PDB entry 5CPS | X-ray diffraction, 1.80 A resolution | chains A and B

[Chain A (and B)]
Protein: 4-alpha-glucanotransferase DPE1, chloroplastic/amyloplastic
Source organism: Arabidopsis thaliana
Notes: EC 2.4.1.25; chain B of this document is another copy of the same molecule, construct and numbering; everything in this record applies to it too
UniProtKB: Q9LV91 (DPE1_ARATH); residues 46-576 here = UniProt positions 46-576
Amino-acid sequence (564 residues; each row starts with the number of its first residue):
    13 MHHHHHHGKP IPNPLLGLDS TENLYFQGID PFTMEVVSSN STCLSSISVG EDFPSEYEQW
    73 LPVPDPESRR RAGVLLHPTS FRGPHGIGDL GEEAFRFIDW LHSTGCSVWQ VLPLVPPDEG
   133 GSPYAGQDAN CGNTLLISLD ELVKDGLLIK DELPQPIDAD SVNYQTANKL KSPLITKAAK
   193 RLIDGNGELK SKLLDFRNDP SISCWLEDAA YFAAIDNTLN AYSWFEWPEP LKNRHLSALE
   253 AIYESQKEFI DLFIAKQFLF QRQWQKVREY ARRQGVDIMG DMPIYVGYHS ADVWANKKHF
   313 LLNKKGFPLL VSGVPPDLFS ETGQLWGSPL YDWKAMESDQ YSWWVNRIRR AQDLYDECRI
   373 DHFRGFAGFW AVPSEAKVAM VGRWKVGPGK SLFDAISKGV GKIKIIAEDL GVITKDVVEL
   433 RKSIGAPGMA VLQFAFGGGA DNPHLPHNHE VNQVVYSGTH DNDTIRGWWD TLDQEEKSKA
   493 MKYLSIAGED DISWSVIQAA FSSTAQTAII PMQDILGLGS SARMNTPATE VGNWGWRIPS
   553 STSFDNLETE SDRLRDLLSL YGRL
Unresolved in the structure: 13-59 (chain B: 13-59, 329-333)
Construct notes: initiating methionine (13); expression tag (14-45)
From the paper describing this entry:
  - catalytic residues: Asp373, Glu420 (by similarity / conservation)
  - binding site for alpha-D-glucopyranose: Tyr136, Phe331, Gln336, Trp338, Phe446, Asp473
  - conformationally variable residues (side-chain flip): Asp373
  - contacts within the chain: Asp293-Asp373 (hydrogen bond)
  - self-association interface (contacts with another copy of this molecule): Ser60 to Glu79
  - catalytic residues: Asp473 (proposed by the authors, not directly observed)

[Interface between chain A and chain B]
Residue-residue contacts - 94 pairs, chain A then chain B:
  Ser60(A) - Val398(B)
  Val61(A) - Trp345(B)  hydrophobic
  Val61(A) - Lys346(B)
  Val61(A) - Glu349(B)
  Val61(A) - Val398(B)
  Val61(A) - Gly399(B)
  Gly62(A) - Lys397(B)
  Gly62(A) - Val398(B)  hydrogen bond (backbone-backbone)
  Glu63(A) - Lys346(B)  salt bridge
  Glu63(A) - Lys397(B)
  Glu63(A) - Val398(B)  hydrogen bond (backbone-backbone)
  Asp64(A) - Arg395(B)
  Asp64(A) - Trp396(B)
  Asp64(A) - Lys397(B)  salt bridge
  Phe65(A) - Ala379(B)
  Phe65(A) - Gly380(B)
  Phe65(A) - Trp396(B)  hydrogen bond (backbone-backbone)
  Phe65(A) - Lys397(B)
  Phe65(A) - Val398(B)  hydrophobic
  Phe65(A) - Asp428(B)
  Tyr69(A) - Arg376(B)  hydrogen bond
  Tyr69(A) - Gly380(B)
  Tyr69(A) - Trp396(B)  hydrophobic
  Tyr69(A) - Thr426(B)  hydrogen bond
  Tyr69(A) - Asp428(B)  hydrogen bond
  Glu70(A) - Pro327(B)
  Glu70(A) - Pro328(B)
  Glu70(A) - Trp396(B)  hydrogen bond
  Trp72(A) - Thr426(B)
  Trp72(A) - Lys427(B)  hydrogen bond (backbone-backbone)
  Trp72(A) - Asp428(B)
  Leu73(A) - Val424(B)  hydrophobic
  Leu73(A) - Ile425(B)
  Pro74(A) - Ile425(B)
  Pro74(A) - Val430(B)  hydrophobic
  Arg82(A) - His459(B)
  Pro327(A) - Glu70(B)
  Pro328(A) - Glu70(B)
  Trp345(A) - Val61(B)  hydrophobic
  Glu349(A) - Val61(B)
  Arg376(A) - Tyr69(B)  hydrogen bond
  Ala379(A) - Phe65(B)
  Gly380(A) - Phe65(B)
  Gly380(A) - Tyr69(B)
  Arg395(A) - Asp64(B)
  Trp396(A) - Asp64(B)
  Trp396(A) - Phe65(B)  hydrogen bond (backbone-backbone)
  Trp396(A) - Tyr69(B)  hydrophobic
  Trp396(A) - Glu70(B)  hydrogen bond
  Lys397(A) - Gly62(B)
  Lys397(A) - Glu63(B)
  Lys397(A) - Asp64(B)  salt bridge
  Lys397(A) - Phe65(B)
  Val398(A) - Ser60(B)
  Val398(A) - Val61(B)
  Val398(A) - Gly62(B)  hydrogen bond (backbone-backbone)
  Val398(A) - Glu63(B)  hydrogen bond (backbone-backbone)
  Val398(A) - Phe65(B)  hydrophobic
  Gly399(A) - Val61(B)
  Pro400(A) - Val61(B)  hydrophobic
  Val424(A) - Leu73(B)  hydrophobic
  Ile425(A) - Leu73(B)
  Ile425(A) - Pro74(B)
  Thr426(A) - Tyr69(B)  hydrogen bond
  Thr426(A) - Trp72(B)
  Lys427(A) - Trp72(B)  hydrogen bond (backbone-backbone)
  Asp428(A) - Phe65(B)
  Asp428(A) - Tyr69(B)  hydrogen bond
  Asp428(A) - Trp72(B)
  Ala452(A) - Ser571(B)
  Ala452(A) - Leu572(B)
  Ala452(A) - Gly574(B)
  Pro458(A) - Thr516(B)
  His459(A) - Arg82(B)
  His459(A) - Ser514(B)
  His459(A) - Thr516(B)
  His459(A) - Leu572(B)
  His459(A) - Tyr573(B)  hydrogen bond (side chain-backbone)
  His459(A) - Gly574(B)
  Lys494(A) - Leu572(B)
  Tyr495(A) - Leu572(B)  hydrogen bond (side chain-backbone)
  Tyr495(A) - Tyr573(B)  hydrophobic
  Ser514(A) - His459(B)
  Thr516(A) - His459(B)
  Thr516(A) - His461(B)
  Thr516(A) - Thr516(B)
  Ser571(A) - Ala452(B)
  Leu572(A) - Ala452(B)
  Leu572(A) - His459(B)
  Leu572(A) - Lys494(B)
  Leu572(A) - Tyr495(B)  hydrogen bond (backbone-side chain)
  Tyr573(A) - His459(B)
  Gly574(A) - Ala452(B)
  Gly574(A) - His459(B)
Also at the interface, not in a pair above, chain A (48 interface residues in all): Lys346, Trp382, Val430, Asn460, His461, Gln510, Ser515
Also at the interface, not in a pair above, chain B (47 interface residues in all): Pro400, Pro458, Asn460, Gln510, Ser515

[Overview]
48 residues of chain A and 47 residues of chain B are in contact; the contacts include 19 hydrogen bonds and 3
salt bridges. Polar contacts include Glu63(A)-Lys346(B), Asp64(A)-Lys397(B) and Tyr69(A)-Arg376(B). From the
paper: catalytic residues Asp373(A), Glu420(A) and Asp473(A); a binding site for alpha-D-glucopyranose at
Tyr136(A), Phe331(A) and Gln336(A) among others.
Chain A and chain B are both 4-alpha-glucanotransferase DPE1, chloroplastic/amyloplastic (Arabidopsis
thaliana); the structure, Disproportionating enzyme 1 from Arabidopsis - maltotriose soak, was determined by
X-ray diffraction (same publication as 5CPQ, 5CPT, 5CQ1, 5CSU and 5CSY).
